PDB entry 2O98 | X-ray diffraction, 2.70 A resolution | chains P and Q of the 4 polymer chains in the assembly

== Chain P (and Q) ==
Name: Plasma membrane H+ ATPase
Source organism: Nicotiana plumbaginifolia
Notes: fragment: C-terminal region; chain Q of this document is another copy of the same molecule, construct and numbering; everything in this record applies to it too
UniProt: Q40409 (Q40409_NICPL); residues 905-956 here correspond to UniProt positions 389-440 (UniProt number = residue number - 516)
Chain sequence (52 residues; each row starts with the number of its first residue):
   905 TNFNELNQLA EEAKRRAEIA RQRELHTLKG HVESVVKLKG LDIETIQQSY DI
Construct notes: engineered mutation D955 (Thr439 in Q40409), I956 (Val440 in Q40409)
Small-molecule neighbours: fusicoccin (FSC): Q926, H930, I956

== How chain P and chain Q interact ==
Pairs across the interface - 7 pairs, chain P then chain Q:
  T905(P) - E909(Q)
  R925(P) - K941(Q)
  R925(P) - L942(Q)  hydrogen bond (side chain-backbone)
  L929(P) - L942(Q)
  K941(P) - R925(Q)  hydrogen bond (backbone-side chain)
  L942(P) - R925(Q)  hydrogen bond (backbone-side chain)
  L942(P) - L929(Q)
Also at the interface, not in a pair above, chain P (9 interface residues in all): L910, L913, E928, K943
Also at the interface, not in a pair above, chain Q (10 interface residues in all): L910, L913, E928, K943, G944

== Overview ==
9 residues of chain P face 10 of chain Q across their interface; the contacts include 3 hydrogen bonds. Polar
contacts include R925(P)-L942(Q) and K941(P)-R925(Q). Bound to chain P: fusicoccin.
Chain P and chain Q are both Plasma membrane H+ ATPase (Nicotiana plumbaginifolia); the structure, Structure
of the 14-3-3 / H+-ATPase plant complex, was determined by X-ray diffraction.
